PDB entry 8W7M | electron microscopy, 4.12 A resolution (low resolution: residue-level contacts below are approximate; hydrogen-bond / salt-bridge calls are withheld) | chains 3 and 7 of the 16 polymer chains in the assembly

# Chain 3
Protein: DNA replication licensing factor MCM3
Organism: Saccharomyces cerevisiae S288C
Notes: EC 3.6.4.12
UniProt: P24279 (MCM3_YEAST); residue numbers follow UniProt; this construct covers 1-971
Chain sequence (971 residues; row label = number of the first residue in the row):
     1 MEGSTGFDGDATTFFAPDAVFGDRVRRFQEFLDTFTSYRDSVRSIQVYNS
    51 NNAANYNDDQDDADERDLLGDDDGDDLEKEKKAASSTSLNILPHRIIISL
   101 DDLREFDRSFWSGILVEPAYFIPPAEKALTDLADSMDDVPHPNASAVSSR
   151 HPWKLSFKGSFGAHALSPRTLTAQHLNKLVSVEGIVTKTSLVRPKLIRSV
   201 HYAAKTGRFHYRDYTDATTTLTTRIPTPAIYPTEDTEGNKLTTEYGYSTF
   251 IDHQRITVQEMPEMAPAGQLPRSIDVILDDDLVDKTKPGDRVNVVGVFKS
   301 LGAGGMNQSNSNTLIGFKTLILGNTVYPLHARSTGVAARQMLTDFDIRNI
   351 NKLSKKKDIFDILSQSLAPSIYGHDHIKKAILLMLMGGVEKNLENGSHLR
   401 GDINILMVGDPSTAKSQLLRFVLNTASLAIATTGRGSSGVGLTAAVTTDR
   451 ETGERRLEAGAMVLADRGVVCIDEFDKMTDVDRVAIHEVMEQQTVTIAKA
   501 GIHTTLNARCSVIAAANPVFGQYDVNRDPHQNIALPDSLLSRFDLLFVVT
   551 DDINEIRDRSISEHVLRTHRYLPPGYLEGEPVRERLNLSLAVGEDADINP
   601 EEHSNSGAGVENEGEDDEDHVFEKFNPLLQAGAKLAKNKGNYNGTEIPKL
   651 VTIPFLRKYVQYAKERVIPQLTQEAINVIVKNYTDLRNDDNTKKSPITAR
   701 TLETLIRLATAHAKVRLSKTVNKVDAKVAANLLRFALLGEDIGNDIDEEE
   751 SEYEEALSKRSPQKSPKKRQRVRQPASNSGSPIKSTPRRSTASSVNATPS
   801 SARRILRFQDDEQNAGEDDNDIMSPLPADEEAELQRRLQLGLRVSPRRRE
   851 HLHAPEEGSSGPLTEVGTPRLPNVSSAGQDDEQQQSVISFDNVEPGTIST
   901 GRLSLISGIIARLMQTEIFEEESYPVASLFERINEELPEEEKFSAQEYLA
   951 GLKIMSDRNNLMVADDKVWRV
Disordered / not traced: 1-17, 59-89, 332-337, 450-453, 584-647, 742-971
Ligand contacts:
  - ADP (adenosine-5'-diphosphate): Ser370, Ile371, Tyr372, His374, Asp410, Pro411, Ser412, Thr413, Ala414, Lys415, Ser416, Gln417, Ile561, Val565
  - ATP-gamma-S (AGS; phosphothiophosphoric acid-adenylate ester): Glu491, Gln492, Arg542, Ala699, Arg700, Glu703
UniProt features mapped onto this chain:
  - motif: Ser541 to Asp544 (Arginine finger)
  - binding site (ATP): Gly409 to Ser416
  - modified residue: Ser761 (Phosphoserine), Ser777 (Phosphoserine), Ser781 (Phosphoserine), Thr868 (Phosphothreonine)
  - mutagenesis: Lys415 (K415A: No effect on MCM2-7 complex helicase activity. Loss of MCM2-7 complex helicase activity; when associated with MCM5 A-422. Reduces MCM2-7 complex helicase activity ...)

# Chain 7
Protein: DNA replication licensing factor MCM7
Organism: Saccharomyces cerevisiae
UniProt: A0A8H4BTB2 (A0A8H4BTB2_YEASX); numbering as in UniProt (aligned over 1-845)
Chain sequence (845 residues; each row starts with the number of its first residue):
     1 MSAALPSIQLPVDYNNLFNEITDFLVTFKQDTLSSDATRNENEDENLDAE
    51 NIEQHLLEKGPKYMAMLQKVANRELNSVIIDLDDILQYQNEKFLQGTQAD
   101 DLVSAIQQNANHFTELFCRAIDNNMPLPTKEIDYKDDVLDVILNQRRLRN
   151 ERMLSDRTNEIRSENLMDTTMDPPSSMNDALREVVEDETELFPPNLTRRY
   201 FLYFKPLSQNCARRYRKKAISSKPLSVRQIKGDFLGQLITVRGIITRVSD
   251 VKPAVEVIAYTCDQCGYEVFQEVNSRTFTPLSECTSEECSQNQTKGQLFM
   301 STRASKFSAFQECKIQELSQQVPVGHIPRSLNIHVNGTLVRSLSPGDIVD
   351 VTGIFLPAPYTGFKALKAGLLTETYLEAQFVRQHKKKFASFSLTSDVEER
   401 VMELITSGDVYNRLAKSIAPEIYGNLDVKKALLLLLVGGVDKRVGDGMKI
   451 RGDINVCLMGDPGVAKSQLLKAICKISPRGVYTTGKGSSGVGLTAAVMKD
   501 PVTDEMILEGGALVLADNGICCIDEFDKMDESDRTAIHEVMEQQTISISK
   551 AGINTTLNARTSILAAANPLYGRYNPRLSPLDNINLPAALLSRFDILFLM
   601 LDIPSRDDDEKLAEHVTYVHMHNKQPDLDFTPVEPSKMREYIAYAKTKRP
   651 VMSEAVNDYVVQAYIRLRQDSKREMDSKFSFGQATPRTLLGIIRLSQALA
   701 KLRLADMVDIDDVEEALRLVRVSKESLYQETNKSKEDESPTTKIFTIIKK
   751 MLQETGKNTLSYENIVKTVRLRGFTMLQLSNCIQEYSYLNVWHLINEGNT
   801 LKFVDDGTMDTDQEDSLVSTPKLAPQTTASANVSAQDSDIDLQDA
Disordered / not traced: 1-3, 35-59, 152-189, 387-393, 731-845
Ion coordination: Zn2+: Cys262, Cys265, Cys284, Cys289; Mg2+: Ser467 (together with ATP-gamma-S)
Ligand contacts:
  - ATP-gamma-S (AGS; phosphothiophosphoric acid-adenylate ester): Glu421, Ile422, Tyr423, Asn425, Asp461, Pro462, Gly463, Val464, Ala465, Lys466, Ser467, Gln468, Ala566, Asn568, Leu612, Val616
  - ATP-gamma-S: Met448, Ile450, Glu542, Arg593, Pro686, Arg687, Leu690

# Interface between chain 3 and chain 7
Contacting residue pairs (142):
  Ala53(3) with Arg216(7)
  Ala54(3) with Arg216(7)
  Asn55(3) with Arg216(7)
  Tyr56(3) with Tyr215(7); Arg216(7); Lys218(7); Ala219(7)
  Asp58(3) with Gln209(7); Lys218(7); Ala219(7); Ile220(7); Lys223(7)
  Ala144(3) with Leu10(7); Pro11(7)
  Ser145(3) with Gln108(7)
  Val147(3) with Leu10(7)
  Ser148(3) with Leu10(7)
  Val192(3) with Arg329(7)
  Arg193(3) with Tyr360(7); Leu371(7); Thr372(7); Glu373(7)
  Pro194(3) with Leu235(7); Leu371(7); Thr372(7); Thr374(7)
  Lys195(3) with Leu370(7); Leu371(7)
  Leu196(3) with Leu370(7)
  Tyr202(3) with Tyr14(7); His112(7)
  Arg208(3) with Ser7(7)
  Phe209(3) with Pro6(7); Ser7(7); Ile8(7); Leu10(7); Val12(7); Tyr14(7)
  His210(3) with Leu5(7); Pro6(7)
  Tyr211(3) with Leu5(7); Pro6(7); Ile8(7)
  Arg212(3) with Leu5(7)
  Tyr214(3) with Leu370(7)
  Thr215(3) with Leu370(7)
  Asp216(3) with Leu370(7)
  Ala229(3) with Leu370(7)
  Thr236(3) with Leu5(7)
  Leu241(3) with Leu5(7)
  Thr242(3) with His112(7)
  Glu244(3) with Tyr14(7); Asn109(7); His112(7)
  Tyr245(3) with Gln108(7); Asn109(7); Gly236(7); Leu356(7); Pro357(7)
  Gly246(3) with Gln108(7); Leu235(7); Gly236(7)
  Tyr247(3) with Tyr14(7); Gln108(7); Asn109(7); Phe113(7)
  Phe250(3) with Leu235(7); Pro357(7); Thr372(7)
  Asp252(3) with Gly232(7)
  Asp284(3) with Arg329(7)
  Lys287(3) with Val324(7); His326(7)
  Lys391(3) with His620(7)
  Asn392(3) with Asn623(7)
  Leu393(3) with Glu421(7); Asn623(7)
  Glu394(3) with Asn623(7)
  Ser397(3) with Gln468(7)
  His398(3) with Gln468(7)
  Arg455(3) with Met498(7)
  Arg456(3) with Ile327(7)
  Val481(3) with Lys486(7)
  Asp482(3) with Lys486(7)
  Val484(3) with Glu525(7); Lys528(7)
  Ala485(3) with Lys486(7)
  Glu488(3) with Thr484(7); Glu525(7)
  Gln492(3) with Ser467(7); Tyr482(7)
  Thr496(3) with Tyr482(7); Thr484(7); Gly487(7)
  Ile497(3) with Gly487(7)
  Ala498(3) with Gly487(7); Ser488(7); Ser489(7); Gly492(7); Leu493(7)
  Lys499(3) with Gly487(7); Ser488(7); Ser489(7)
  Gly501(3) with Ala496(7)
  His503(3) with Tyr482(7); Thr483(7); Leu515(7)
  Thr505(3) with Ser319(7)
  Asn507(3) with Ser319(7)
  Asp537(3) with Tyr571(7); Gly572(7); Arg573(7)
  Ser538(3) with Pro462(7)
  Leu671(3) with Thr617(7); His620(7); Met621(7)
  Thr672(3) with Met621(7)
  Gln673(3) with Met621(7)
  Ile676(3) with Thr617(7); Met621(7)
  Val680(3) with Ala613(7); Thr617(7)
  Thr684(3) with Arg606(7); Asp609(7); Glu610(7)
  Asp685(3) with Arg606(7)
  Arg687(3) with Asp602(7); Ile603(7); Pro604(7); Asp609(7)
  Asn688(3) with Pro604(7); Ser605(7); Arg606(7); Asp609(7)
  Ala699(3) with Gly463(7)
  Arg700(3) with Pro462(7); Gly463(7)
  Leu702(3) with Ala613(7); Val616(7)
  Glu703(3) with Val616(7); His620(7)
  Ile706(3) with His620(7)
Other interface residues (no listed pair), chain 3 (89 interface residues in all): Asn57, Leu191, Val200, Tyr231, Pro232, Glu234, Asp235, His253, Asn395, Leu399, Glu454, Asp480, Ala500, Arg542, Tyr683, Pro696
Other interface residues (no listed pair), chain 7 (87 interface residues in all): Gln9, Ala105, Ala212, Lys231, Gln237, Arg247, Gln320, Gly325, Pro420, Lys471, Val481, Glu509, Ala512, Asn568, Leu612, Glu614, Val619

# Overview
The interface between chain 3 and chain 7 involves 89 residues on one side and 87 on the other. One
ATP-gamma-S molecule is bound between chain 3 and chain 7. Chain 3 binds ADP. Chain 7 binds ATP-gamma-S.
Here chain 3 is DNA replication licensing factor MCM3 (Saccharomyces cerevisiae S288C) and chain 7 is DNA
replication licensing factor MCM7 (Saccharomyces cerevisiae). Entry 8W7M (Yeast replisome in state V) was
determined by electron microscopy, deposited together with 8W7S, 8KG6, 8KG8 and 8KG9.
